PDB entry 8RE4 | electron microscopy, 2.80 A resolution | chains D and M of the 9 polymer chains in the assembly

# Chain D
Molecule: DNA-directed RNA polymerase subunit beta'
Organism: Escherichia coli K-12
Reference sequence: P0A8T7 (RPOC_ECOLI); residues 4-1376 here = UniProt positions 4-1376
Sequence (1373 residues; row label = number of the first residue in the row):
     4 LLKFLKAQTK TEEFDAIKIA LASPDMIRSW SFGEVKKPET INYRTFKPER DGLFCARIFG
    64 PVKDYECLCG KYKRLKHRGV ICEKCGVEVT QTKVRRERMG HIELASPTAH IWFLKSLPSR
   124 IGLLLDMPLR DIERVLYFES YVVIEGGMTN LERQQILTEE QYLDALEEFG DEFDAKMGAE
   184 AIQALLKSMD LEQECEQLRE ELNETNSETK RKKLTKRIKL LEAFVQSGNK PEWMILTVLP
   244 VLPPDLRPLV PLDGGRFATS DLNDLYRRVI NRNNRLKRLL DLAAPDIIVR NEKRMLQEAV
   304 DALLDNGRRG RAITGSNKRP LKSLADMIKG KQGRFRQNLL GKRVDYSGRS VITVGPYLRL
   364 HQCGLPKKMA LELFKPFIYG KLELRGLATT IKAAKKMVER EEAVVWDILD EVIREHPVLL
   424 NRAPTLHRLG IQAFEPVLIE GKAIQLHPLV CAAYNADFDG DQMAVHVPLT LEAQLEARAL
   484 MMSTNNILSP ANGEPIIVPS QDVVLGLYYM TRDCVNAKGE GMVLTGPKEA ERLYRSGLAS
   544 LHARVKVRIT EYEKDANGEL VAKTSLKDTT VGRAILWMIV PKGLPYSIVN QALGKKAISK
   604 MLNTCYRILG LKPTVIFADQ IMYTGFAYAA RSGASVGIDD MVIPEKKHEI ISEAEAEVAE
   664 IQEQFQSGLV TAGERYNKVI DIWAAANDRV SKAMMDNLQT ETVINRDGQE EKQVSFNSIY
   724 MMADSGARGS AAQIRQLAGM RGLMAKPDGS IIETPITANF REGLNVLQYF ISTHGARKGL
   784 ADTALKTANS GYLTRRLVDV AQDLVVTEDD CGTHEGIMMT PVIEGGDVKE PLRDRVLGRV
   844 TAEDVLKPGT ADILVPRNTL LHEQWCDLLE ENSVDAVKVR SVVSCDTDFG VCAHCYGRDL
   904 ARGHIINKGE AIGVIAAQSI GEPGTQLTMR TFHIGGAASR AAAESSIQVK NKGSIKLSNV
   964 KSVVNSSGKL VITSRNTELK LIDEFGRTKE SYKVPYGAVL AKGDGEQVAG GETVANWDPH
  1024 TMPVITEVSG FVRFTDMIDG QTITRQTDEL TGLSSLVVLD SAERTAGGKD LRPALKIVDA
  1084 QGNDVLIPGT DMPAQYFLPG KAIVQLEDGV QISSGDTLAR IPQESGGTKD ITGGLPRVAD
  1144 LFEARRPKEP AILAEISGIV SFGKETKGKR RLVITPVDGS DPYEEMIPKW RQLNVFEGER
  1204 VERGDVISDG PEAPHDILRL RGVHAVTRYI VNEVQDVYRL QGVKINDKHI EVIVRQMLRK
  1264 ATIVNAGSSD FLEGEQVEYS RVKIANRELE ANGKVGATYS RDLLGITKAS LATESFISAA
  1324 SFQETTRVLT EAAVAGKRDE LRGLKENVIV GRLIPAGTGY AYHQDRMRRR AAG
Disordered / not traced: 933-944, 1050-1056, 1068-1074, 1089-1096, 1127-1135
Metal / ion sites: Zn2+ site 1: C70, L71, C72, C88; Mg2+: D460, D462, D464 (shared with 2 residues of chain R); Zn2+ site 2 near C898 (its only coordinating residue here)
Swiss-Prot annotation at these positions:
  - binding site (Zn(2+)): C70, C72, C85, C88, C814, C888, C895, C898
  - binding site (Mg(2+)): D460, D462, D464
  - modified residue: K983 (N6-acetyllysine)

# Chain M
Molecule: RNA polymerase sigma-54 factor
Organism: Klebsiella oxytoca
Notes: engineered mutation(s): R336A
Sequence (380 residues; numbered 93 to 472; the number before each row is that of its first residue):
    93 TAGTPSGNGV DYQDDELPVY QGETTQSLQD YLMWQVELTP FTDTDRAIAT SIVDAVDDTG
   153 YLTIQIEDIV DSIGDDEIGL EEVEAVLKRI QRFDPVGVAA KDLRDCLLIQ LSQFAKETPW
   213 LEEARLIISD HLDLLANHDF RTLMRVTRLK EEVLKEAVNL IQSLDPRPGQ SIQTGEPEYV
   273 IPDVLVRKVN DRWVVELNSD SLPRLKINQQ YAAMGNSARN DADGQFIRSN LQEARWLIKS
   333 LESANDTLLR VSRCIVEQQQ AFFEQGEEYM KPMVLADIAQ AVEMHESTIS RVTTQKYLHS
   393 PRGIFELKYF FSSHVNTEGG GEASSTAIRA LVKKLIAAEN PAKPLSDSKL TSMLSEQGIM
   453 VARRTVAKYR ESLSIPPSNQ
From the paper describing this entry:
  - conformationally variable residues (order/disorder transition): T93 to D106

# How chain D and chain M interact
Residue-residue contacts - 41 pairs, chain D then chain M:
  L5(D) - I165(M)
  K6(D) - D135(M)  hydrogen bond (side chain-backbone)
  K6(D) - T136(M)
  K6(D) - A139(M)
  Y46(D) - Q387(M)
  R47(D) - R383(M)
  R47(D) - T386(M)
  R47(D) - Q387(M)
  F49(D) - Q387(M)
  R77(D) - D146(M)  salt bridge
  R77(D) - I156(M)
  L78(D) - S143(M)
  L78(D) - D146(M)  hydrogen bond (backbone-side chain)
  K79(D) - S164(M)
  R81(D) - S164(M)  hydrogen bond (side chain-backbone)
  P251(D) - Q113(M)
  L252(D) - Y112(M)
  V253(D) - Y112(M)  hydrophobic
  P254(D) - Y112(M)
  G257(D) - V272(M)
  R259(D) - P274(M)
  R259(D) - S291(M)  hydrogen bond
  N294(D) - R320(M)
  M298(D) - R320(M)
  M298(D) - S321(M)
  R314(D) - N308(M)  hydrogen bond
  T317(D) - A304(M)
  S319(D) - N300(M)
  D329(D) - L109(M)
  M330(D) - P110(M)  hydrophobic
  Q335(D) - D107(M)
  Q335(D) - E108(M)  hydrogen bond (side chain-backbone)
  Q335(D) - L109(M)  hydrogen bond (backbone-backbone)
  R337(D) - P110(M)
  R337(D) - Q113(M)
  Q340(D) - D107(M)  hydrogen bond (side chain-backbone)
  T393(D) - R181(M)
  I394(D) - W126(M)  hydrophobic
  I394(D) - L130(M)  hydrophobic
  K395(D) - D186(M)
  K398(D) - Y123(M)
Interface residues without a listed pair, chain D (35 interface residues in all): Y68, D256, G258, G318, G336, N341
Interface residues without a listed pair, chain M (33 interface residues in all): Q127, T142, A147
The authors on this interface:
  - interface residues, chain D: P251(D), V253(D), P254(D), M330(D)
  - interface residues, chain M: P110(M), Y112(M)

# Overview
Chain D and chain M form an interface of 35 and 33 residues respectively, with 8 hydrogen bonds and 1 salt
bridge. Polar contacts include R77(D)-D146(M), K6(D)-D135(M) and L78(D)-D146(M). From UniProt: 8 Zn2+-binding
residues and 3 Mg2+-binding residues on chain D. The paper reports interface residues P251(D), V253(D) and
P110(M) among others; conformational variability at T93(M).
Chain D is DNA-directed RNA polymerase subunit beta' (Escherichia coli K-12) and chain M is RNA polymerase
sigma-54 factor (Klebsiella oxytoca); the structure, Cryo-EM structure of bacterial RNA polymerase-sigma54
initial transcribing complex - 5nt pre-translocated complex, was determined by electron microscopy (same
publication as 8REA, 8REB, 8REC, 8RED and 8REE).
